PDB entry 6BOU | X-ray diffraction, 2.54 A resolution | chains A and P of the 3 polymer chains in the assembly

Chain A:
Molecule: DNA-(apurinic or apyrimidinic site) lyase
From: Homo sapiens
Notes: EC 3.1.-.-, 4.2.99.18
UniProtKB: P27695 (APEX1_HUMAN); residues 1-318 here = UniProt positions 1-318
Sequence (318 residues; numbered 1 to 318; the number before each row is that of its first residue):
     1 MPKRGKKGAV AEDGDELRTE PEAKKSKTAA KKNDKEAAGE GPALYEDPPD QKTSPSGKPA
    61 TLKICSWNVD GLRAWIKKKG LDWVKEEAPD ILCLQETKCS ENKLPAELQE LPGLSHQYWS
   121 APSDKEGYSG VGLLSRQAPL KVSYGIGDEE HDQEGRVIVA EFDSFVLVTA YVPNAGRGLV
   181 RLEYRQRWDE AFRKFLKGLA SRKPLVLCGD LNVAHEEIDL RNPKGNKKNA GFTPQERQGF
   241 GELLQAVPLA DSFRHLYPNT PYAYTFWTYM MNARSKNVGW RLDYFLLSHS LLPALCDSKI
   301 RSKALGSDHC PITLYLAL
Disordered / not traced: 1-42, 125-126, 147-153
Differences from the reference sequence: engineered mutation Ala-138 (Cys in P27695)

Chain P:
Molecule: 21-nt DNA strand
Sequence (21 nucleotides; numbered 1 to 21; the number before each row is that of its first residue):
     1 GCTGATGCGC XCGACGGATC C
Modified residues: DV3 (1,4-anhydro-2-deoxy-5-O-thiophosphono-D-erythro-pentitol) at position 11

Interface between chain A and chain P:
Contacting residue pairs (23; chain A residue first):
  Tyr-171(A) with DV3_11(P), hydrogen bond to the phosphate
  Asn-174(A) with DC10(P), phosphate contact; DV3_11(P), hydrogen bond to the phosphate
  Arg-177(A) with DC10(P), base contact; DC12(P), salt bridge to the phosphate
  Asn-212(A) with DV3_11(P), sugar contact
  Asn-222(A) with DG13(P), hydrogen bond to the phosphate
  Asn-226(A) with DC12(P), sugar contact; DG13(P), hydrogen bond to the phosphate
  Asn-229(A) with DV3_11(P), phosphate contact; DC12(P), base contact
  Ala-230(A) with DV3_11(P), sugar contact
  Phe-266(A) with DV3_11(P), phosphate contact
  Thr-268(A) with DG13(P), sugar contact
  Met-271(A) with DA14(P), sugar contact
  Lys-276(A) with DA14(P), salt bridge to the phosphate
  Val-278(A) with DG13(P), phosphate contact
  Trp-280(A) with DV3_11(P), sugar contact; DC12(P), sugar contact; DG13(P), hydrogen bond to the phosphate
  Leu-282(A) with DV3_11(P), sugar contact
  Asp-308(A) with DV3_11(P), base contact
  His-309(A) with DV3_11(P), salt bridge to the phosphate
Also at the interface, not in a pair above, chain A (24 interface residues in all): Asn-68, Gly-176, Asp-210, Lys-224, Gly-231, Met-270, Ala-273
Also at the interface, not in a pair above, chain P (6 interface residues in all): DC15

Summary:
Chain A and chain P form an interface of 24 and 6 residues respectively, with 5 hydrogen bonds and 3 salt
bridges. Polar contacts include Tyr-171(A)/DV3_11(P), Asn-174(A)/DV3_11(P) and Asn-222(A)/DG13(P).
Here chain A is DNA-(apurinic or apyrimidinic site) lyase (Homo sapiens) and chain P is a 21-nt DNA strand.
Entry 6BOU (Human APE1 substrate complex with an T/C mismatch adjacent the THF) was determined by X-ray
diffraction together with 6BOQ, 6BOR, 6BOS, 6BOT, 6BOV and 6BOW from the same study.
